2AM9 - chain A; structure by X-ray diffraction, 1.64 A resolution.

[Chain A]
Name: Androgen receptor
From: Homo sapiens
Notes: fragment: ligand binding domain
UniProt: P10275 (ANDR_HUMAN); residue numbers follow UniProt; this construct covers 654-919
Amino-acid sequence (266 residues; numbered 654 to 919; the number before each row is that of its first residue):
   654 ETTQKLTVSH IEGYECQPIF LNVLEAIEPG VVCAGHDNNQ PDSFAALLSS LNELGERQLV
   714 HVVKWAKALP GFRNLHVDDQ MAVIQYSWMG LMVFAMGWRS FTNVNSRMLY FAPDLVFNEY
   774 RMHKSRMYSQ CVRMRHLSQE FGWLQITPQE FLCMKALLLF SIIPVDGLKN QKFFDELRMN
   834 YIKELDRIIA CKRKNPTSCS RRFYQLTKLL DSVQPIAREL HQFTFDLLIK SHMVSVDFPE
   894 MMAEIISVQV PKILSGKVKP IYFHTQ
Unresolved in the structure: 654-669
Covalent attachments: 2,3-dihydroxy-1,4-dithiobutane (DTT) linked to Cys686
Small-molecule neighbours: testosterone (TES): Leu701, Leu704, Asn705, Leu707, Gly708, Gln711, Trp741, Met742, Met745, Val746, Met749, Arg752, Phe764, Met780, Met787, Leu873, Phe876, Thr877, Leu880, Phe891, Met895
From the paper describing this entry:
  - binding site for testosterone: Asn705, Gln711, Arg752, Thr877
  - disease-associated variants - R752Q: decreased signaling (citing earlier work)

[In short]
Chain A binds testosterone. From the paper: a binding site for testosterone at Asn705, Gln711 and Arg752 among
others; R752Q reduces signaling.
Chain A is Androgen receptor (Homo sapiens); the structure, Crystal structure of human androgen receptor
ligand binding domain in complex with testosterone, was determined by X-ray diffraction together with 2AMA and
2AMB from the same study.
